Entry 7A96 (electron microscopy, 4.80 A resolution (low resolution: residue-level contacts below are approximate; hydrogen-bond / salt-bridge calls are withheld)); this record covers chains A and C of the 4 polymer chains in the assembly.

# Chain A (and C)
Molecule: Spike glycoprotein
Source organism: Severe acute respiratory syndrome coronavirus 2
Notes: chain C of this document is another copy of the same molecule, construct and numbering; everything in this record applies to it too
UniProt: P0DTC2 (SPIKE_SARS2); residue numbers follow UniProt; this construct covers 1-1208
Amino-acid sequence (1287 residues; row label = number of the first residue in the row; numbers below 1 keep their minus sign (Met-30 is residue -30)):
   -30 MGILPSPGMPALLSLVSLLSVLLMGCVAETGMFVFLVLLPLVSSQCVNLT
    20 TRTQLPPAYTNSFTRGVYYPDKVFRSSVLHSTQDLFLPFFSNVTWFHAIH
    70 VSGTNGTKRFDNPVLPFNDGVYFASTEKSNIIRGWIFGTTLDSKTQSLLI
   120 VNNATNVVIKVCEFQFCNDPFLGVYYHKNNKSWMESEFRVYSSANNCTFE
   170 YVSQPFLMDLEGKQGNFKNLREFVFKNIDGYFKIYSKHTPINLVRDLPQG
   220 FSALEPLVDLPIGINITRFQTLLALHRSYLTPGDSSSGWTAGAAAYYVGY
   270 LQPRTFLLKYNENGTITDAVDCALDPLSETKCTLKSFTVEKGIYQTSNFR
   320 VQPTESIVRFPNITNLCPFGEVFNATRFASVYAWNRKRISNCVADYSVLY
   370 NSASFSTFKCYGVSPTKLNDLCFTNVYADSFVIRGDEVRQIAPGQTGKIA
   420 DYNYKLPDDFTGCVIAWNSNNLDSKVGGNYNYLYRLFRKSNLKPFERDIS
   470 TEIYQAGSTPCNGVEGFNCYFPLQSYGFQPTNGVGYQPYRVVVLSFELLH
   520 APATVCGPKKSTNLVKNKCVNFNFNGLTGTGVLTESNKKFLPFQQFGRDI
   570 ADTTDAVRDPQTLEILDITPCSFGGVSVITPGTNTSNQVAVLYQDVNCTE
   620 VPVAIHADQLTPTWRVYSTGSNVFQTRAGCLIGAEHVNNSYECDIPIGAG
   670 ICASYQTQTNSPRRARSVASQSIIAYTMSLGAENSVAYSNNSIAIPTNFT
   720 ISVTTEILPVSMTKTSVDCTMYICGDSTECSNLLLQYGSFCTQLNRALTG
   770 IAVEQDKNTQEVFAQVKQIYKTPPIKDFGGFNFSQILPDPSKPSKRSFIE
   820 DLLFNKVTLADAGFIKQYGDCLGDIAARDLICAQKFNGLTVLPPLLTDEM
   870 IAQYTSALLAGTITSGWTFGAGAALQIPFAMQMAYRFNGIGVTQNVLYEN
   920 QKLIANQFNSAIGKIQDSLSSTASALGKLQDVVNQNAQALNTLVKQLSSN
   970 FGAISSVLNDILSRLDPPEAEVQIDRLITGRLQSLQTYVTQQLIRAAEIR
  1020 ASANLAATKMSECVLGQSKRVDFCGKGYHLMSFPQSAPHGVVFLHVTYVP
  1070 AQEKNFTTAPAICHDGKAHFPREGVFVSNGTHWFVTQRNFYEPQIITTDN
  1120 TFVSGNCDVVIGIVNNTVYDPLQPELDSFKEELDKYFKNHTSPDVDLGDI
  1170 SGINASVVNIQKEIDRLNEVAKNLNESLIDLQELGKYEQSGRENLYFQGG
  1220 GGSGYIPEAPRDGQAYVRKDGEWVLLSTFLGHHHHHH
Disordered / not traced: -30 to 13, 71-75, 618-640, 677-688, 827-851, 941-943, 1147-1256 (chain C: -30 to 13, 71-75, 618-639, 677-688, 826-851, 941-943, 1147-1256)
Disulfides: Cys15-Cys136, Cys131-Cys166, Cys291-Cys301, Cys336-Cys361, Cys379-Cys432, Cys391-Cys525, Cys480-Cys488, Cys538-Cys590, Cys617-Cys649, Cys662-Cys671, Cys738-Cys760, Cys743-Cys749, Cys1032-Cys1043, Cys1082-Cys1126
Sequence notes: initiating methionine (-30); expression tag (-29 to 0, 1209-1256); engineered mutation Pro986 (Lys in P0DTC2), Pro987 (Val in P0DTC2)
UniProt features mapped onto this chain:
  - region: Asn280 to Cys301 (Putative superantigen), Arg403 to Asp405 (Integrin-binding motif), Asn448 to Phe456 (Immunodominant HLA epitope recognized by the CD8+), Pro681 to Ala684 (Putative superantigen), Ser816 to Tyr837 (Fusion peptide 1), Lys835 to Phe855 (Fusion peptide 2), Asp1163 to Glu1202 (Heptad repeat 2)
  - site (Cleavage): Arg685, Ser686, Arg815, Ser816
  - glycosylation: Asn17 (N-linked (GlcNAc...) (complex) asparagine), Asn61 (N-linked (GlcNAc...) (hybrid) asparagine), Asn74 (N-linked (GlcNAc...) (complex) asparagine), Asn122 (N-linked (GlcNAc...) (hybrid) asparagine), Asn149 (N-linked (GlcNAc...) (complex) asparagine), Asn165 (N-linked (GlcNAc...) (complex) asparagine), Asn234 (N-linked (GlcNAc...) (high mannose) asparagine), Asn282 (N-linked (GlcNAc...) (complex) asparagine), Thr323 (O-linked (GalNAc) threonine), Ser325 (O-linked (HexNAc...) serine), Asn331 (N-linked (GlcNAc...) (complex) asparagine), Asn343 (N-linked (GlcNAc...) (complex) asparagine), Asn603 (N-linked (GlcNAc...) (hybrid) asparagine), Asn616 (N-linked (GlcNAc...) (complex) asparagine), Asn657 (N-linked (GlcNAc...) (complex) asparagine), Thr676 (O-linked (GlcNAc...) threonine), Thr678 (O-linked (GlcNAc...) threonine), Asn709 (N-linked (GlcNAc...) (high mannose) asparagine), Asn717 (N-linked (GlcNAc...) (hybrid) asparagine), Asn801 (N-linked (GlcNAc...) (hybrid) asparagine) and 6 more in UniProt
  - natural variant: Leu5 (L5F: In strain: Iota/B.1.526), Ser13 (S13I: In strain: Epsilon/B.1.427/B.1.429), Leu18 (L18F: In strain: Beta/B.1.351, Gamma/P.1 and 1 more), Thr19 (T19I: In strain: Omicron/BQ.1.1, Omicron/XBB.1.5 and 1 more; T19R: In strain: Delta/B.1.617.2, Omicron/BA.2 and 4 more), Thr20 (T20N: In strain: Gamma/P.1), Leu24 to Ala27 (sequence variant, change not given here; In strain: Omicron/BA.2, Omicron/BA.2.12.1 and 6 more), Pro26 (P26S: In strain: Gamma/P.1), Gln52 (Q52H: In strain: Omicron/EG.5.1), Ala67 (A67V: In strain: Eta/B.1.525, Omicron/BA.1), His69 to Val70 (deletion: In strain: Alpha/B.1.1.7, Eta/B.1.525 and 5 more), Gly75 (G75V: In strain: Lambda/C.37), Thr76 (T76I: In strain: Lambda/C.37), 82 further natural variant entries in UniProt
  - mutagenesis: His69 to Val70 (Increased incorporation of cleaved spike into virions), Asn121 (N121Q: Partial loss of biliverdin affinity), Arg190 (R190K: Partial loss of biliverdin affinity), Asn234 (N234Q: Increased resistance to neutralizing antibodies), Asn331 (N331Q: Reduced viral infectivity), Asn343 (N343Q: Reduced viral infectivity), Leu452 (L452R: Increased resistance to neutralizing antibodies. Decreases HLA binding to NF9 epitope. Increased binding affinity to human ACE2), Tyr453 (Y453F: Decreased HLA binding to NF9 epitope. Increased binding affinity to human ACE2), Ala475 (A475V: Increased resistance to neutralizing antibodies), Val483 (V483A: Increased resistance to neutralizing antibodies), Glu484 (E484D: Increased replication in human TMEM106B overexpressing cells), Phe490 (F490L: Increased resistance to neutralizing antibodies and human covalescent sera neutralization), 14 further mutagenesis entries in UniProt

# Interface between chain A and chain C
Contacting residue pairs (137; chain A residue first):
  Tyr38(A) - Leu560(C)
  Lys41(A) - Phe562(C)
  Lys41(A) - Gln563(C)
  Lys41(A) - Gln564(C)
  Lys41(A) - Phe565(C)
  Val42(A) - Gln563(C)
  Val42(A) - Phe565(C)
  Val42(A) - Arg567(C)
  Phe43(A) - Lys558(C)
  Phe43(A) - Phe559(C)
  Phe43(A) - Gln563(C)
  Phe43(A) - Phe565(C)
  Phe43(A) - Gly566(C)
  Phe43(A) - Arg567(C)
  Arg44(A) - Arg567(C)
  Arg44(A) - Asp568(C)
  Val47(A) - Ile569(C)
  Tyr200(A) - Asn394(C)
  Tyr200(A) - Tyr396(C)
  Tyr200(A) - Glu516(C)
  Glu224(A) - Phe562(C)
  Pro225(A) - Phe562(C)
  Pro230(A) - Arg357(C)
  Tyr369(A) - Ser477(C)
  Phe377(A) - Phe486(C)
  Phe377(A) - Asn487(C)
  Thr385(A) - Ala475(C)
  Thr385(A) - Gly476(C)
  Asp737(A) - Asn317(C)
  Met740(A) - Arg319(C)
  Asp745(A) - Thr549(C)
  Gln755(A) - Asn969(C)
  Gln755(A) - Phe970(C)
  Tyr756(A) - Phe970(C)
  Ser758(A) - Thr961(C)
  Ser758(A) - Gln965(C)
  Phe759(A) - Gln965(C)
  Phe759(A) - Ser1003(C)
  Gln762(A) - Thr961(C)
  Gln762(A) - Thr1006(C)
  Arg765(A) - Gln957(C)
  Lys786(A) - Gly700(C)
  Lys786(A) - Ala701(C)
  Gln787(A) - Ala701(C)
  Ile788(A) - Leu699(C)
  Ile788(A) - Ala701(C)
  Ile788(A) - Glu702(C)
  Ile788(A) - Asn703(C)
  Tyr789(A) - Asn703(C)
  Tyr789(A) - Val705(C)
  Lys790(A) - Asn703(C)
  Lys790(A) - Ser704(C)
  Ile794(A) - Tyr707(C)
  Asp796(A) - Tyr707(C)
  Phe797(A) - Tyr707(C)
  Lys854(A) - Phe592(C)
  Lys854(A) - Asp614(C)
  Phe855(A) - Phe592(C)
  Pro863(A) - Ala668(C)
  Leu864(A) - Pro665(C)
  Leu864(A) - Gly669(C)
  Thr866(A) - Arg646(C)
  Thr866(A) - Ala668(C)
  Met869(A) - Gly669(C)
  Met869(A) - Met697(C)
  Met869(A) - Leu699(C)
  Gln872(A) - Leu699(C)
  Tyr873(A) - Leu699(C)
  Ile882(A) - Tyr707(C)
  Thr883(A) - Tyr707(C)
  Trp886(A) - Tyr1047(C)
  Gly889(A) - Lys1045(C)
  Ala890(A) - Gly1046(C)
  Gly891(A) - Val1068(C)
  Ala892(A) - Pro1069(C)
  Ala893(A) - Glu1072(C)
  Leu894(A) - Ala713(C)
  Leu894(A) - Pro715(C)
  Leu894(A) - Glu1072(C)
  Gln895(A) - Ala706(C)
  Gln895(A) - Ser711(C)
  Gln895(A) - Ile712(C)
  Gln895(A) - Ala713(C)
  Gln895(A) - Lys1073(C)
  Gln895(A) - Asn1074(C)
  Ile896(A) - Tyr707(C)
  Ile896(A) - Ser711(C)
  Pro897(A) - Tyr707(C)
  Pro897(A) - Ser708(C)
  Pro897(A) - Asn709(C)
  Pro897(A) - Ser711(C)
  Phe898(A) - Tyr707(C)
  Met900(A) - Thr1077(C)
  Met900(A) - Val1094(C)
  Tyr904(A) - Val1094(C)
  Tyr904(A) - Arg1107(C)
  Gln913(A) - Pro1090(C)
  Asn914(A) - Phe1121(C)
  Tyr917(A) - Pro1079(C)
  Tyr917(A) - Phe1089(C)
  Tyr917(A) - Val1128(C)
  Glu918(A) - Ser1123(C)
  Glu918(A) - Val1128(C)
  Val963(A) - Ala570(C)
  Ser967(A) - Asp571(C)
  Asn978(A) - Thr547(C)
  Asp979(A) - Leu518(C)
  Leu981(A) - Lys386(C)
  Ser982(A) - Lys386(C)
  Ser982(A) - Asp389(C)
  Ser982(A) - Leu390(C)
  Arg983(A) - Val382(C)
  Arg983(A) - Ser383(C)
  Arg983(A) - Lys386(C)
  Arg983(A) - Leu390(C)
  Arg983(A) - Leu517(C)
  Leu984(A) - Gly381(C)
  Leu984(A) - Val382(C)
  Leu984(A) - Ser383(C)
  Asp985(A) - Ser383(C)
  Gln1002(A) - Gln1002(C)
  Gln1005(A) - Thr1006(C)
  Leu1012(A) - Ile1013(C)
  Arg1019(A) - Glu1017(C)
  Thr1027(A) - Arg1039(C)
  Ser1030(A) - Val1040(C)
  Ser1030(A) - Asp1041(C)
  Glu1031(A) - Arg1039(C)
  Glu1031(A) - Val1040(C)
  Glu1031(A) - Asp1041(C)
  Glu1031(A) - Phe1042(C)
  Leu1034(A) - Val1040(C)
  Gly1035(A) - Val1040(C)
  Gln1036(A) - Val1040(C)
  Arg1039(A) - Arg1039(C)
  Glu1144(A) - Leu1141(C)
  Glu1144(A) - Leu1145(C)
Other interface residues (no listed pair), chain A (88 interface residues in all): Asp40, Asn282, Gly283, Asn370, Lys378, Pro384, Pro792, Pro862, Thr1009, Leu1145
Other interface residues (no listed pair), chain C (99 interface residues in all): Tyr489, Gly548, Thr588, Ser591, Asn710, Ser968, Gly999, Thr1009, Gln1010, Val1129

# Overview
The interface between chain A and chain C involves 88 residues on one side and 99 on the other. From UniProt:
27 mutagenesis sites on chain A.
Both chains are Spike glycoprotein (Severe acute respiratory syndrome coronavirus 2). Entry 7A96 (SARS-CoV-2
Spike Glycoprotein with 1 ACE2 Bound and 1 RBD Erect in Anticlockwise Direction) was determined by electron
microscopy together with 7A91, 7A92, 7A94, 7A95, 7A97 and 7A98 from the same study.
